4A93 - chains A and B of the 15 polymer chains in the assembly; structure by X-ray diffraction, 3.40 A resolution.

[Chain A]
Protein: DNA-directed RNA polymerase II subunit RPB1
Source organism: Saccharomyces cerevisiae
Notes: EC 2.7.7.6
UniProtKB: P04050 (RPB1_YEAST); residues 1-1732 here = UniProt positions 1-1732
Chain sequence (1732 residues; each row starts with the number of its first residue):
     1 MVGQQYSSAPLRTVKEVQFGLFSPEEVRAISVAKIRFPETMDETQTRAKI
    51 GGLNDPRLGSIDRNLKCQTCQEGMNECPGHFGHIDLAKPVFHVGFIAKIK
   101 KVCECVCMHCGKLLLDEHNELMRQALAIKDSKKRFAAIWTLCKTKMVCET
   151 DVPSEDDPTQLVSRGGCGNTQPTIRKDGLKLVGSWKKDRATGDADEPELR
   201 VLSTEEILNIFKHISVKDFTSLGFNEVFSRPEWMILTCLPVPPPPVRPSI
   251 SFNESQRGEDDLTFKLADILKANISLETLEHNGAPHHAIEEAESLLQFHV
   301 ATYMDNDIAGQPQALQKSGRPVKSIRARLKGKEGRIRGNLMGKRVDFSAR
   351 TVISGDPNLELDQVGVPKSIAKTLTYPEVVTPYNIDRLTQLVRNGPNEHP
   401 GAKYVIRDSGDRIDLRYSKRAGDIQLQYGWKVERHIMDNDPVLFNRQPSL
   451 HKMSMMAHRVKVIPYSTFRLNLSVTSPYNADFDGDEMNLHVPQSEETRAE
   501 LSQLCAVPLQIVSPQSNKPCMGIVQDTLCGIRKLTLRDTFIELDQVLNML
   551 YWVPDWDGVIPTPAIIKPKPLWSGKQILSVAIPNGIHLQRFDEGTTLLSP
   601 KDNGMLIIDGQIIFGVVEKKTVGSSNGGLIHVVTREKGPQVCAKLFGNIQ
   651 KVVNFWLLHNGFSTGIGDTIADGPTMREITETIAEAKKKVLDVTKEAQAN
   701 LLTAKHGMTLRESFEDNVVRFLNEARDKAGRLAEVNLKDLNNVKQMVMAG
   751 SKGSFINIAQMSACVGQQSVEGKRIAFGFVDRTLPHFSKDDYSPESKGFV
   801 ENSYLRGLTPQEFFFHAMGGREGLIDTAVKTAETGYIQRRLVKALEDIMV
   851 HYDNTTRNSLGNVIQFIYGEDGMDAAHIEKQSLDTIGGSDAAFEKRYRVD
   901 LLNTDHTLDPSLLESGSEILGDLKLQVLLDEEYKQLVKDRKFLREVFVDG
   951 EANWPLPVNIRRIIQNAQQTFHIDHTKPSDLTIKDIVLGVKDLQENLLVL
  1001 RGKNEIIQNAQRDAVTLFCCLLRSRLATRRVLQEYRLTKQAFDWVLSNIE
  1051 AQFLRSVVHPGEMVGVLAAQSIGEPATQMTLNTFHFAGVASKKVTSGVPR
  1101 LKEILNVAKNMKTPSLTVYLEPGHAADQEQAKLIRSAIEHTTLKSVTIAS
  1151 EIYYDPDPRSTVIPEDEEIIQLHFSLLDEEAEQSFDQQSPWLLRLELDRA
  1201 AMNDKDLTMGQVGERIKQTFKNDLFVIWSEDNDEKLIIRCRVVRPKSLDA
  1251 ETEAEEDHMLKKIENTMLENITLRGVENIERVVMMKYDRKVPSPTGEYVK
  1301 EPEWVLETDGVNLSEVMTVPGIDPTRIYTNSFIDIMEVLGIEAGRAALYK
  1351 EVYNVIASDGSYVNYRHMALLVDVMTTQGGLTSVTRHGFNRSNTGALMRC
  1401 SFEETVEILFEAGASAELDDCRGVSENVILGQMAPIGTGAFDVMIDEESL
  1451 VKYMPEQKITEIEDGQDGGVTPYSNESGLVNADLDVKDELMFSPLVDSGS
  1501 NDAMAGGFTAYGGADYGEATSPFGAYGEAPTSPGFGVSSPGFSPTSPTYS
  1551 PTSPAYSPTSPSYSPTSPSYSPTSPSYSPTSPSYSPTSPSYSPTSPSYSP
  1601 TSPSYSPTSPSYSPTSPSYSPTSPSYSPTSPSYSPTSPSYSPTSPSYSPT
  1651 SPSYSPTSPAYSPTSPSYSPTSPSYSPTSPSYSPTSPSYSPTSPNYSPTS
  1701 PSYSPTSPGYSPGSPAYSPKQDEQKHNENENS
Disordered / not traced: 1-2, 1081-1091, 1177-1186, 1244-1253, 1456-1732
Metal / ion sites: Zn2+ site 1: Cys67, Cys70, Cys77, His80; Zn2+ site 2: Cys107, Cys110, Cys148, Cys167; Mg2+: Asp481, Asp483, Asp485 (shared with 1 residue of chain P)
Swiss-Prot annotation at these positions:
  - region: Pro248 to Asp260 (Lid loop), Asn306 to Lys323 (Rudder loop), Pro810 to Glu822 (Bridging helix)
  - binding site (Zn(2+)): Cys67, Cys70, Cys77, His80, Cys107, Cys110, Cys148, Cys167
  - binding site (Mg(2+)): Asp481, Asp483, Asp485
  - modified residue: Thr1471 (Phosphothreonine)
  - cross-link (Glycyl lysine isopeptide (Lys-Gly)): Lys695 (interchain with G-Cter in ubiquitin), Lys1246 (interchain with G-Cter in ubiquitin), Lys1350 (interchain with G-Cter in ubiquitin)
  - natural variant: Ser1653 to Pro1659 (deletion: In strain: A364A)
  - mutagenesis: Lys1246 (K1246R: Impairs ubiquitination during transcription stress)
What the authors report for this chain:
  - mutagenesis - G730D (10-fold): decreased catalytic activity
  - mutagenesis - E1103G: increased growth in response to UV
  - mutagenesis - G730D: decreased growth in response to UV
  - mutagenesis - G730D: abolished catalytic activity on the bypass
  - mutagenesis - E1103G: increased catalytic activity on the bypass
  - mutagenesis - T1095G: increased catalytic activity on lesion bypass
  - mutagenesis - E1103G: increased catalytic activity on 30T-CPD

[Chain B]
Protein: DNA-directed RNA polymerase II subunit RPB2
Source organism: Saccharomyces cerevisiae
Notes: EC 2.7.7.6
UniProtKB: P08518 (RPB2_YEAST); numbering as in UniProt (aligned over 1-1224)
Chain sequence (1224 residues; numbered 1 to 1224; the number before each row is that of its first residue):
     1 MSDLANSEKYYDEDPYGFEDESAPITAEDSWAVISAFFREKGLVSQQLDS
    51 FNQFVDYTLQDIICEDSTLILEQLAQHTTESDNISRKYEISFGKIYVTKP
   101 MVNESDGVTHALYPQEARLRNLTYSSGLFVDVKKRTYEAIDVPGRELKYE
   151 LIAEESEDDSESGKVFIGRLPIMLRSKNCYLSEATESDLYKLKECPFDMG
   201 GYFIINGSEKVLIAQERSAGNIVQVFKKAAPSPISHVAEIRSALEKGSRF
   251 ISTLQVKLYGREGSSARTIKATLPYIKQDIPIVIIFRALGIIPDGEILEH
   301 ICYDVNDWQMLEMLKPCVEDGFVIQDRETALDFIGRRGTALGIKKEKRIQ
   351 YAKDILQKEFLPHITQLEGFESRKAFFLGYMINRLLLCALDRKDQDDRDH
   401 FGKKRLDLAGPLLAQLFKTLFKKLTKDIFRYMQRTVEEAHDFNMKLAINA
   451 KTITSGLKYALATGNWGEQKKAMSSRAGVSQVLNRYTYSSTLSHLRRTNT
   501 PIGRDGKLAKPRQLHNTHWGLVCPAETPEGQACGLVKNLSLMSCISVGTD
   551 PMPIITFLSEWGMEPLEDYVPHQSPDATRVFVNGVWHGVHRNPARLMETL
   601 RTLRRKGDINPEVSMIRDIREKELKIFTDAGRVYRPLFIVEDDESLGHKE
   651 LKVRKGHIAKLMATEYQDIEGGFEDVEEYTWSSLLNEGLVEYIDAEEEES
   701 ILIAMQPEDLEPAEANEENDLDVDPAKRIRVSHHATTFTHCEIHPSMILG
   751 VAASIIPFPDHNQSPRNTYQSAMGKQAMGVFLTNYNVRMDTMANILYYPQ
   801 KPLGTTRAMEYLKFRELPAGQNAIVAIACYSGYNQEDSMIMNQSSIDRGL
   851 FRSLFFRSYMDQEKKYGMSITETFEKPQRTNTLRMKHGTYDKLDDDGLIA
   901 PGVRVSGEDVIIGKTTPISPDEEELGQRTAYHSKRDASTPLRSTENGIVD
   951 QVLVTTNQDGLKFVKVRVRTTKIPQIGDKFASRHGQKGTIGITYRREDMP
  1001 FTAEGIVPDLIINPHAIPSRMTVAHLIECLLSKVAALSGNEGDASPFTDI
  1051 TVEGISKLLREHGYQSRGFEVMYNGHTGKKLMAQIFFGPTYYQRLRHMVD
  1101 DKIHARARGPMQVLTRQPVEGRSRDGGLRFGEMERDCMIAHGAASFLKER
  1151 LMEASDAFRVHICGICGLMTVIAKLNHNQFECKGCDNKIDIYQIHIPYAA
  1201 KLLFQELMAMNITPRLYTDRSRDF
Disordered / not traced: 1-19, 71-89, 135-163, 438-445, 503-508, 669-677, 716-721, 920-932, 934-935
Metal / ion sites: Zn2+: Cys1163, Cys1166, Cys1182, Cys1185

[Chain A / chain B interface]
Contacting residue pairs - 441 pairs, chain A then chain B:
  Gln4(A) - Phe1158(B)
  Gln4(A) - Arg1159(B)  hydrogen bond
  Gln5(A) - Arg1159(B)  hydrogen bond (backbone-side chain)
  Gln5(A) - Leu1175(B)
  Tyr6(A) - Arg1159(B)
  Tyr6(A) - Leu1175(B)
  Ser7(A) - Arg1159(B)
  Ser7(A) - His1161(B)  hydrogen bond
  Ser7(A) - Leu1175(B)
  Ser7(A) - Phe1180(B)
  Ser7(A) - Gln1193(B)  hydrogen bond
  Ser8(A) - Asn1178(B)  hydrogen bond
  Ser8(A) - Phe1180(B)
  Ala9(A) - His1161(B)
  Ala9(A) - Phe1180(B)  hydrophobic
  Ala9(A) - Gln1193(B)
  Pro10(A) - Ile1191(B)
  Pro10(A) - Tyr1192(B)
  Pro10(A) - Gln1193(B)  hydrogen bond (backbone-backbone)
  Leu11(A) - Gln1193(B)
  Leu11(A) - Ile1194(B)  hydrophobic
  Leu11(A) - His1195(B)
  Arg12(A) - Tyr1192(B)  hydrogen bond
  Arg12(A) - Gln1193(B)  hydrogen bond (backbone-backbone)
  Arg12(A) - Ile1194(B)
  Arg12(A) - Thr1218(B)  hydrogen bond
  Thr13(A) - Tyr1217(B)
  Thr13(A) - Thr1218(B)
  Val14(A) - Tyr1217(B)
  Lys15(A) - Tyr1217(B)  hydrogen bond (backbone-backbone)
  Lys15(A) - Thr1218(B)  hydrogen bond (side chain-backbone)
  Lys15(A) - Asp1219(B)
  Lys15(A) - Arg1220(B)  hydrogen bond (backbone-side chain)
  Glu16(A) - Arg1215(B)
  Glu16(A) - Leu1216(B)
  Glu16(A) - Tyr1217(B)  hydrogen bond (backbone-backbone)
  Glu16(A) - Asp1219(B)
  Glu16(A) - Arg1220(B)
  Glu16(A) - Ser1221(B)  hydrogen bond (side chain-backbone)
  Glu16(A) - Arg1222(B)
  Val17(A) - Arg1215(B)
  Gln18(A) - Thr1213(B)
  Gln18(A) - Pro1214(B)
  Gln18(A) - Arg1215(B)  hydrogen bond (backbone-backbone)
  Phe19(A) - Thr1213(B)
  Phe19(A) - Pro1214(B)  hydrophobic
  Gly20(A) - Ile1212(B)
  Gly20(A) - Thr1213(B)  hydrogen bond (backbone-backbone)
  Leu21(A) - Asn1211(B)
  Leu21(A) - Thr1213(B)  hydrogen bond (backbone-side chain)
  Phe22(A) - Leu1168(B)  hydrophobic
  Phe22(A) - Met1208(B)  hydrophobic
  Phe22(A) - Asn1211(B)  hydrogen bond (backbone-backbone)
  Phe22(A) - Thr1213(B)
  Glu26(A) - Cys1166(B)
  Glu26(A) - Leu1168(B)
  Glu26(A) - Arg1215(B)  salt bridge
  Ala29(A) - Lys1183(B)
  Ala29(A) - Gly1184(B)
  Ile30(A) - Thr1170(B)
  Ile30(A) - Lys1183(B)  hydrogen bond (backbone-side chain)
  Thr69(A) - Lys1174(B)
  Cys70(A) - Ala1173(B)
  Glu72(A) - Ala1173(B)
  Glu72(A) - Lys1174(B)
  Glu72(A) - Leu1175(B)  hydrogen bond (side chain-backbone)
  Met74(A) - Arg1116(B)
  Asn75(A) - Arg1116(B)  hydrogen bond
  Glu76(A) - Phe1158(B)
  Glu76(A) - Arg1159(B)  salt bridge
  Glu76(A) - Leu1175(B)
  Pro78(A) - Lys1201(B)
  Gly79(A) - Lys1201(B)
  Gly79(A) - Gln1205(B)
  His80(A) - Ile1172(B)
  Phe81(A) - Gln1205(B)
  Phe81(A) - Met1208(B)  hydrophobic
  His92(A) - Met1210(B)  hydrogen bond (side chain-backbone)
  His92(A) - Asn1211(B)
  His92(A) - Ile1212(B)
  Phe95(A) - Ile1212(B)  hydrophobic
  Trp233(A) - Asn1211(B)
  Leu236(A) - Asn1211(B)
  Pro240(A) - Met1208(B)
  Pro240(A) - Ala1209(B)
  Pro242(A) - Ala1209(B)  hydrophobic
  Pro245(A) - Leu1114(B)
  Pro245(A) - Tyr1198(B)
  Pro245(A) - Lys1201(B)
  Val246(A) - Leu1114(B)
  Val246(A) - Leu1202(B)  hydrophobic
  Val246(A) - Gln1205(B)
  Val246(A) - Glu1206(B)
  Pro248(A) - Leu1114(B)
  Ile250(A) - Val1113(B)  hydrophobic
  Asn253(A) - Arg884(B)  hydrogen bond (backbone-side chain)
  Ser255(A) - Ile918(B)
  Gln256(A) - Tyr866(B)
  Tyr303(A) - Ala1209(B)  hydrogen bond (side chain-backbone)
  Met304(A) - Met1210(B)  hydrophobic
  Ser318(A) - Lys470(B)
  Ser318(A) - Lys471(B)
  Ile325(A) - Glu1206(B)
  Ile325(A) - Ala1209(B)  hydrophobic
  Ile325(A) - Met1210(B)  hydrophobic
  Arg328(A) - Glu1206(B)  salt bridge
  Leu329(A) - Glu1206(B)
  Leu329(A) - Leu1207(B)  hydrophobic
  Arg335(A) - Leu1114(B)
  Arg335(A) - Ala1199(B)
  Arg335(A) - Leu1202(B)
  Arg335(A) - Glu1206(B)  salt bridge
  Ile336(A) - Leu1203(B)  hydrophobic
  Arg337(A) - Glu1132(B)  salt bridge
  Gly338(A) - Arg1129(B)  hydrogen bond (backbone-side chain)
  Asn339(A) - Thr1115(B)
  Asn339(A) - Gln1117(B)  hydrogen bond
  Asn339(A) - Asp1156(B)
  Asn339(A) - Ala1199(B)
  Leu340(A) - Ala1199(B)  hydrophobic
  Leu340(A) - Ala1200(B)
  Met341(A) - Gly1131(B)
  Met341(A) - Glu1132(B)
  Met341(A) - Arg1135(B)
  Gly342(A) - Arg1129(B)
  Gly342(A) - Phe1130(B)
  Lys343(A) - Gln1117(B)
  Lys343(A) - Leu1128(B)
  Lys343(A) - Arg1129(B)
  Lys343(A) - Phe1130(B)  hydrogen bond (backbone-backbone)
  Lys343(A) - Leu1151(B)  hydrogen bond (side chain-backbone)
  Lys343(A) - Ser1155(B)
  Lys343(A) - Asp1156(B)
  Lys343(A) - Pro1197(B)
  Arg344(A) - Gln1117(B)
  Arg344(A) - Pro1118(B)
  Arg344(A) - Val1119(B)
  Arg344(A) - Glu1120(B)  salt bridge
  Arg344(A) - Gly1127(B)  hydrogen bond (side chain-backbone)
  Arg344(A) - Leu1128(B)
  Arg344(A) - Arg1129(B)
  Arg344(A) - Ser1155(B)  hydrogen bond (backbone-side chain)
  Val345(A) - Pro1118(B)
  Val345(A) - Gly1127(B)
  Val345(A) - Leu1128(B)  hydrogen bond (backbone-backbone)
  Val345(A) - Phe1130(B)  hydrophobic
  Val345(A) - Arg1150(B)
  Val345(A) - Ala1154(B)
  Asp346(A) - Arg1106(B)  salt bridge
  Asp346(A) - Arg1108(B)  hydrogen bond (side chain-backbone)
  Asp346(A) - Gly1109(B)
  Asp346(A) - Met1111(B)
  Asp346(A) - Arg1150(B)  hydrogen bond (backbone-side chain)
  Asp346(A) - Ala1154(B)  hydrogen bond (backbone-backbone)
  Phe347(A) - Arg1106(B)  hydrogen bond (backbone-backbone)
  Phe347(A) - Ala1107(B)
  Phe347(A) - Arg1108(B)
  Phe347(A) - Arg1150(B)
  Ser348(A) - Ala1105(B)
  Ser348(A) - Arg1106(B)  hydrogen bond (backbone-backbone)
  Ser348(A) - Leu1128(B)  hydrogen bond (side chain-backbone)
  Ala349(A) - His1104(B)
  Ala349(A) - Ala1105(B)  hydrophobic
  Ala349(A) - Leu1128(B)
  Arg350(A) - Ile1103(B)
  Arg350(A) - His1104(B)  hydrogen bond (backbone-backbone)
  Arg350(A) - Leu1128(B)
  Thr351(A) - Val1099(B)
  Thr351(A) - Ile1103(B)
  Val352(A) - Val1099(B)  hydrophobic
  Asp356(A) - Tyr833(B)  hydrogen bond
  Pro357(A) - Ser831(B)
  Pro357(A) - Gly832(B)
  Pro357(A) - Tyr833(B)
  Asn358(A) - Tyr833(B)  hydrogen bond
  Ser369(A) - Ile1103(B)
  Ile370(A) - Ile1103(B)  hydrophobic
  Ile370(A) - Ala1105(B)  hydrophobic
  Thr373(A) - Ala1105(B)
  Thr373(A) - Arg1106(B)
  Thr373(A) - Ala1107(B)
  Leu374(A) - Arg1106(B)
  Tyr404(A) - Arg1108(B)
  Arg412(A) - Arg1108(B)
  Glu433(A) - Arg1108(B)  salt bridge
  Leu443(A) - Met1138(B)  hydrophobic
  Leu443(A) - Phe1146(B)  hydrophobic
  Gln447(A) - Arg1129(B)
  Gln447(A) - Glu1134(B)
  Pro448(A) - Met1133(B)
  Pro448(A) - Glu1134(B)
  Ser449(A) - Met1133(B)
  Ser449(A) - Glu1134(B)  hydrogen bond
  Ser449(A) - Cys1137(B)
  Leu450(A) - Met1133(B)  hydrophobic
  His451(A) - Cys1137(B)  hydrogen bond (backbone-side chain)
  Lys452(A) - Ala1140(B)
  Lys452(A) - His1141(B)  hydrogen bond (backbone-side chain)
  Met455(A) - Phe1130(B)  hydrophobic
  Met455(A) - Glu1134(B)
  Met455(A) - Cys1137(B)  hydrophobic
  Met455(A) - Met1138(B)  hydrophobic
  Met455(A) - His1141(B)  hydrogen bond (backbone-side chain)
  Ser466(A) - Gln975(B)  hydrogen bond
  Ser466(A) - Val1099(B)
  Ser466(A) - Asp1100(B)  hydrogen bond
  Ser466(A) - Ile1103(B)
  Thr467(A) - Ile976(B)
  Thr467(A) - Gly977(B)
  Arg469(A) - Tyr833(B)
  Arg469(A) - Gly991(B)  hydrogen bond (side chain-backbone)
  Leu472(A) - Gly832(B)
  Leu472(A) - Gln835(B)
  Leu472(A) - Glu836(B)
  Thr475(A) - Glu836(B)
  Ala480(A) - Glu836(B)
  Phe482(A) - Gln835(B)
  Phe482(A) - Glu836(B)  hydrogen bond (backbone-backbone)
  Phe482(A) - Asp837(B)
  Phe482(A) - Ser838(B)
  Phe482(A) - Thr989(B)  hydrogen bond (backbone-side chain)
  Asp483(A) - Asp837(B)
  Asp483(A) - Lys979(B)
  Asp483(A) - Lys987(B)
  Gly484(A) - Thr989(B)
  Glu486(A) - Lys1102(B)  salt bridge
  Asn488(A) - Leu1128(B)
  His490(A) - Phe1130(B)
  His490(A) - Arg1150(B)
  Val491(A) - Arg1150(B)  hydrogen bond (backbone-side chain)
  Pro492(A) - Glu1149(B)
  Gln493(A) - Glu1149(B)  hydrogen bond (backbone-side chain)
  Ser494(A) - Glu1149(B)  hydrogen bond (backbone-side chain)
  Glu496(A) - Ser1145(B)
  Thr497(A) - Ser1145(B)
  Thr497(A) - Phe1146(B)
  Thr497(A) - Glu1149(B)  hydrogen bond
  Glu500(A) - Ala1143(B)
  Glu500(A) - Ala1144(B)  hydrogen bond (side chain-backbone)
  Glu500(A) - Ser1145(B)  hydrogen bond (side chain-backbone)
  Glu500(A) - Phe1146(B)  hydrogen bond (side chain-backbone)
  Cys505(A) - His1141(B)
  Gln510(A) - His1141(B)
  Val524(A) - Gln835(B)
  Gln525(A) - Gln835(B)
  Gln525(A) - Glu836(B)  hydrogen bond (side chain-backbone)
  Gln525(A) - His1015(B)
  Asp526(A) - Cys829(B)  hydrogen bond
  Asp526(A) - Gly832(B)
  Asp526(A) - Gln835(B)
  Asp526(A) - Asn1013(B)  hydrogen bond
  Asp526(A) - His1015(B)  salt bridge
  Thr527(A) - Gln835(B)
  Cys529(A) - His1015(B)
  Leu657(A) - Cys829(B)  hydrophobic
  Leu658(A) - Tyr830(B)
  Leu658(A) - Ser831(B)
  Leu658(A) - Asn1074(B)
  Leu658(A) - His1076(B)
  Leu658(A) - Leu1081(B)
  His659(A) - Asn1074(B)
  His659(A) - Thr1077(B)
  His659(A) - Leu1081(B)
  Asn660(A) - Leu1081(B)
  Asn660(A) - Met1082(B)  hydrogen bond (backbone-backbone)
  Asn660(A) - Ala1083(B)  hydrogen bond (backbone-backbone)
  Gly661(A) - Ala1083(B)
  Phe662(A) - Ile827(B)
  Phe662(A) - Ala828(B)
  Phe662(A) - Cys829(B)  hydrogen bond (backbone-backbone)
  Phe662(A) - Pro1014(B)  hydrophobic
  Ser663(A) - Ile827(B)  hydrogen bond (side chain-backbone)
  Ser663(A) - Gln1084(B)
  Ser663(A) - Ile1085(B)
  Ser663(A) - Phe1086(B)  hydrogen bond (side chain-backbone)
  Thr664(A) - Ile827(B)
  Thr664(A) - Pro1014(B)
  Thr664(A) - Phe1086(B)
  Gly665(A) - Leu1026(B)
  Gly665(A) - Phe1086(B)
  Ile666(A) - Leu1026(B)  hydrophobic
  Ile666(A) - Leu1030(B)  hydrophobic
  Ile666(A) - Val1052(B)  hydrophobic
  Ile666(A) - Arg1067(B)
  Ile666(A) - Phe1086(B)  hydrophobic
  Asp668(A) - Phe1069(B)
  Ile670(A) - Arg1067(B)
  Thr680(A) - Ile729(B)
  Met746(A) - Pro1014(B)
  Met746(A) - His1015(B)
  Met746(A) - Pro1018(B)  hydrophobic
  Ser751(A) - His1015(B)  hydrogen bond
  Lys752(A) - His1015(B)
  Lys752(A) - Ser1019(B)
  Lys752(A) - Arg1020(B)
  Asn757(A) - Pro1018(B)
  Asn757(A) - Ser1019(B)
  Asn757(A) - Met1021(B)
  Gln760(A) - Met1021(B)
  Met761(A) - Met1021(B)  hydrophobic
  Met761(A) - Val1023(B)  hydrophobic
  Glu771(A) - Lys510(B)  salt bridge
  Glu771(A) - Gln513(B)
  Ile775(A) - Asn516(B)
  Ala776(A) - Asn516(B)  hydrogen bond (backbone-side chain)
  Gly778(A) - His400(B)
  Gly778(A) - His515(B)
  Gly778(A) - Asn516(B)
  Gly778(A) - Glu699(B)
  Phe779(A) - Asn516(B)
  Phe779(A) - Thr517(B)
  Phe779(A) - Glu698(B)
  Phe779(A) - Glu699(B)
  Val780(A) - Glu699(B)  hydrogen bond (backbone-side chain)
  Asp781(A) - Arg620(B)  salt bridge
  Arg782(A) - Glu698(B)
  Arg782(A) - Glu699(B)  hydrogen bond (side chain-backbone)
  Arg782(A) - Ile701(B)  hydrogen bond (side chain-backbone)
  Thr783(A) - Asn516(B)  hydrogen bond (backbone-side chain)
  Leu784(A) - Trp519(B)  hydrophobic
  Pro785(A) - Glu698(B)
  Pro785(A) - Ile701(B)
  Pro785(A) - Leu702(B)
  Pro785(A) - Ile703(B)  hydrogen bond (backbone-backbone)
  His786(A) - Trp519(B)
  His786(A) - Leu702(B)
  His786(A) - Ile703(B)
  His786(A) - Met705(B)
  His786(A) - Glu742(B)  salt bridge
  Phe787(A) - Leu702(B)
  Lys789(A) - Arg620(B)
  Glu795(A) - Val731(B)
  Glu801(A) - Ile729(B)
  Asn802(A) - Arg728(B)
  Asn802(A) - Ile729(B)  hydrogen bond (side chain-backbone)
  Tyr804(A) - His761(B)  hydrogen bond (backbone-side chain)
  Tyr804(A) - Asn762(B)
  Tyr804(A) - Gln763(B)
  Tyr804(A) - Ser764(B)
  Tyr804(A) - Val1023(B)  hydrophobic
  Leu805(A) - His761(B)  hydrogen bond (backbone-side chain)
  Leu805(A) - Val1052(B)  hydrophobic
  Arg806(A) - Pro725(B)  hydrogen bond (side chain-backbone)
  Arg806(A) - Ala726(B)
  Arg806(A) - Lys727(B)
  Arg806(A) - Arg728(B)
  Arg806(A) - Ile729(B)
  Arg806(A) - His761(B)
  Gly807(A) - Arg728(B)
  Gly807(A) - Asp760(B)
  Gly807(A) - His761(B)
  Leu808(A) - Arg728(B)  hydrogen bond (backbone-side chain)
  Leu808(A) - Asp760(B)  hydrogen bond (backbone-backbone)
  Leu808(A) - Phe1047(B)
  Thr809(A) - Ile729(B)
  Pro810(A) - Trp519(B)
  Pro810(A) - Met705(B)  hydrophobic
  Pro810(A) - Pro745(B)  hydrophobic
  Pro810(A) - Phe1047(B)  hydrophobic
  Gln811(A) - Met705(B)  hydrogen bond
  Phe813(A) - Pro524(B)  hydrophobic
  Phe813(A) - Ile748(B)  hydrophobic
  Phe813(A) - Leu749(B)  hydrophobic
  Phe813(A) - Pro759(B)
  Phe813(A) - Asp760(B)
  Phe813(A) - Asn767(B)
  Phe813(A) - Phe1047(B)  hydrophobic
  Phe814(A) - Leu514(B)  hydrophobic
  Phe814(A) - His515(B)
  Phe814(A) - Asn516(B)
  Phe814(A) - Trp519(B)  hydrophobic
  His816(A) - Ser764(B)  hydrogen bond (side chain-backbone)
  Ala817(A) - Leu514(B)  hydrophobic
  Ala817(A) - Pro524(B)  hydrophobic
  Ala817(A) - Ser764(B)
  Met818(A) - Leu514(B)
  Met818(A) - Asn516(B)
  Gly820(A) - Ser764(B)
  Arg821(A) - Arg512(B)  hydrogen bond (side chain-backbone)
  Arg821(A) - Gln513(B)
  Arg821(A) - Leu514(B)
  Arg821(A) - Cys523(B)
  Arg821(A) - Pro524(B)  hydrogen bond (side chain-backbone)
  Arg821(A) - Thr527(B)
  Arg821(A) - Gly534(B)
  Glu822(A) - Gln513(B)
  Leu824(A) - Pro765(B)  hydrophobic
  Leu824(A) - Thr768(B)
  Ile825(A) - Arg512(B)
  Ile825(A) - Gln513(B)
  Ile825(A) - Cys533(B)  hydrophobic
  Ala828(A) - Gly530(B)
  Gln838(A) - Met1133(B)
  Arg839(A) - Glu1132(B)  salt bridge
  Val842(A) - Asp1136(B)
  Lys843(A) - Glu1132(B)  salt bridge
  Lys843(A) - Arg1135(B)
  Glu846(A) - Arg1135(B)  salt bridge
  Glu1062(A) - Ala1140(B)
  Met1063(A) - Ile1139(B)
  Val1066(A) - Asp1136(B)
  Val1066(A) - Ala1140(B)  hydrophobic
  Gln1070(A) - Asp1136(B)
  Gln1070(A) - Cys1137(B)
  Gln1070(A) - Ala1140(B)
  Lys1144(A) - Glu262(B)  salt bridge
  Asn1265(A) - Gly263(B)
  Asn1265(A) - Ser265(B)  hydrogen bond
  Glu1269(A) - Gly263(B)
  Leu1409(A) - Leu1207(B)  hydrophobic
  Phe1410(A) - Met1210(B)  hydrophobic
  Phe1410(A) - Ile1212(B)  hydrophobic
  Leu1418(A) - Arg1222(B)  hydrogen bond (backbone-side chain)
  Asp1420(A) - Arg1220(B)  hydrogen bond (backbone-side chain)
  Asp1420(A) - Arg1222(B)  salt bridge
  Arg1422(A) - Arg1220(B)
  Arg1422(A) - Asp1223(B)  hydrogen bond (side chain-backbone)
  Arg1422(A) - Phe1224(B)  hydrogen bond (side chain-backbone)
  Val1424(A) - Ile1139(B)  hydrophobic
  Ser1425(A) - Arg1135(B)  hydrogen bond
  Val1428(A) - Leu1147(B)  hydrophobic
  Val1428(A) - Leu1151(B)  hydrophobic
  Ile1429(A) - Pro1197(B)
  Ile1429(A) - Ala1200(B)
  Leu1430(A) - His1195(B)
  Leu1430(A) - Ile1196(B)
  Leu1430(A) - Pro1197(B)
  Gly1431(A) - Lys1148(B)
  Gly1431(A) - Met1152(B)
  Gly1431(A) - Pro1197(B)
  Met1433(A) - Ala1144(B)  hydrophobic
  Met1433(A) - Ser1145(B)
  Ala1434(A) - Ala1144(B)
  Ile1436(A) - Ile1139(B)  hydrophobic
  Ile1436(A) - Gly1142(B)
  Ile1436(A) - Ala1144(B)
  Gly1437(A) - Gly1142(B)
  Thr1438(A) - Gly1142(B)  hydrogen bond (backbone-backbone)
  Thr1438(A) - Ala1144(B)
  Thr1438(A) - Ser1145(B)
  Gly1439(A) - Ala1144(B)
Interface residues without a listed pair, chain A (226 interface residues in all): Val27, Val32, Gln71, Cys77, Phe228, Cys238, Glu254, Arg326, Ile353, Ser354, Gly355, Pro367, Thr375, Asn445, Tyr465, Asp481, Leu501, Leu504, Asn654, Gly667, Asn742, Val743, Gly753, Ser788, Asp790, Glu812, His1258, Ser1401, Gln1432
Interface residues without a listed pair, chain B (205 interface residues in all): Glu319, Asp397, His518, Arg635, Ala695, Ser700, Arg730, Tyr769, Asn834, Gly988, Ile990, Ile992, Ile1017, Ile1027, Lys1080, Glu1153, Val1160, Val1171, Asn1176, Phe1204

[In short]
226 residues of chain A face 205 of chain B across their interface, with 88 hydrogen bonds and 18 salt
bridges. Polar pairs include Glu26(A)-Arg1215(B), Glu76(A)-Arg1159(B) and Arg328(A)-Glu1206(B). The paper
reports that G730D of chain A reduces catalytic activity; E1103G of chain A increases growth in response to
UV.
Here chain A is DNA-directed RNA polymerase II subunit RPB1 and chain B is DNA-directed RNA polymerase II
subunit RPB2, both from Saccharomyces cerevisiae. Entry 4A93 (RNA Polymerase II elongation complex containing
a CPD Lesion) was determined by X-ray diffraction.
